5LCL - chains B and C of the 4 polymer chains in the assembly; structure by X-ray diffraction, 2.20 A resolution.

== Chain B ==
Molecule: DNA repair protein RAD14
From: Saccharomyces cerevisiae S288C
Reference sequence: P28519 (RAD14_YEAST); numbering as in UniProt (aligned over 1-371)
Sequence (371 residues; row label = number of the first residue in the row):
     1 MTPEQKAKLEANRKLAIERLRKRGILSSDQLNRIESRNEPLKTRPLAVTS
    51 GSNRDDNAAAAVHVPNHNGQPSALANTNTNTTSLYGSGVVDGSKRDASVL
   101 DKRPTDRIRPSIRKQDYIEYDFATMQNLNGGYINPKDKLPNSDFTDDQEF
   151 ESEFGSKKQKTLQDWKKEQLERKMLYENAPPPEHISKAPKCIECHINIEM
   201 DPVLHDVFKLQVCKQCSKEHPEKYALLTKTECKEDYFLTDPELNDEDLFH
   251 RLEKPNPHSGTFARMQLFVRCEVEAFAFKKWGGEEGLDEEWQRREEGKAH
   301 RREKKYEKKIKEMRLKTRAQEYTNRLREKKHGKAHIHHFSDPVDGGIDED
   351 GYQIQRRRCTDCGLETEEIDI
Not modelled in the structure: 1-187, 302-371
Curated features (UniProtKB/Swiss-Prot):
  - zinc finger: Cys-191 to Cys-216
  - binding site (Zn(2+)): Cys-191, Cys-194, Cys-213, Cys-216
  - mutagenesis: Val-207 (V207M: In RAD14-2; loss of recognition of cyclobutane pyrimidine dimers), Cys-216 (C216Y: In RAD14-2; loss of recognition of cyclobutane pyrimidine dimers)
Bound ions: Zn2+: Cys-191, Cys-194, Cys-213, Cys-216

== Chain C ==
Molecule: Gctctac(8af)tcatca
Sequence (15 nucleotides; row label = number of the first residue in the row):
     1 GCTCTACXTCATCAC
Not modelled in the structure: 15
Modified / non-standard residues: 8AF ([(2R,3S,5R)-5-[2-azanyl-8-(9H-fluoren-3-ylamino)-6-oxidanylidene-3H-purin-9-yl]-3-oxidanyl-oxolan-2-yl]methyl dihydrogen phosphite) at position 8

== Chain B / chain C interface ==
Contacting residue pairs (25):
  Thr-228(B) with DG1(C), phosphate contact; DC2(C), phosphate contact; DT3(C), hydrogen bond to the phosphate
  Lys-229(B) with DT3(C), hydrogen bond to the phosphate; DC4(C), salt bridge to the phosphate
  Thr-230(B) with DG1(C), base contact; DT3(C), hydrogen bond to the phosphate
  Glu-231(B) with DG1(C), sugar contact
  Lys-233(B) with DT5(C), base contact
  Glu-234(B) with DG1(C), hydrogen bond to the base
  Thr-239(B) with DC7(C), phosphate contact
  Asp-240(B) with DT5(C), base contact
  Pro-241(B) with DA6(C), phosphate contact
  Asn-256(B) with DC2(C), hydrogen bond to the base; DT3(C), sugar contact
  Pro-257(B) with DC2(C), sugar contact
  His-258(B) with DC2(C), salt bridge to the phosphate
  Phe-262(B) with DA14(C), stacking on the base
  Ala-263(B) with DT3(C), phosphate contact; DC4(C), sugar contact
  Arg-264(B) with DT3(C), sugar contact
  Met-265(B) with DC2(C), phosphate contact; DT3(C), phosphate contact
  Gln-266(B) with DT3(C), hydrogen bond to the phosphate; DC4(C), phosphate contact
Other interface residues (no listed pair), chain B (21 interface residues in all): Asn-244, Arg-293, Arg-294, Arg-301
Other interface residues (no listed pair), chain C (11 interface residues in all): 8AF_8, DT9, DC10

== Overview ==
Chain B and chain C form an interface of 21 and 11 residues respectively, with 6 hydrogen bonds, 2 salt
bridges and 1 aromatic stacking contact. Polar pairs include Glu-234(B)/DG1(C), Asn-256(B)/DC2(C) and
Thr-228(B)/DT3(C). UniProt lists 4 Zn2+-binding residues and 2 mutagenesis sites on chain B.
Here chain B is DNA repair protein RAD14 (Saccharomyces cerevisiae S288C) and chain C is Gctctac(8af)tcatca.
Entry 5LCL (STRUCTURE OF the RAD14 DNA-binding domain IN COMPLEX WITH C8-aminofluorene- GUANINE CONTAINING
DNA) was determined by X-ray diffraction (same publication as 5LCM).
